Entry 7CF6 (X-ray diffraction, 2.75 A resolution); this record covers chains B and A of the 4 polymer chains in the assembly.

== Chain B (and A) ==
Name: Isoaspartyl dipeptidase
Organism: Fervidobacterium islandicum
Notes: EC 3.4.19.-; chain A of this document is another copy of the same molecule, construct and numbering; everything in this record applies to it too
Reference sequence: A0A1B0VPV0 (A0A1B0VPV0_FERIS); residue numbers follow UniProt; this construct covers 1-387
Chain sequence (391 residues; each row starts with the number of its first residue; numbers below 1 keep their minus sign (Met-3 is residue -3)):
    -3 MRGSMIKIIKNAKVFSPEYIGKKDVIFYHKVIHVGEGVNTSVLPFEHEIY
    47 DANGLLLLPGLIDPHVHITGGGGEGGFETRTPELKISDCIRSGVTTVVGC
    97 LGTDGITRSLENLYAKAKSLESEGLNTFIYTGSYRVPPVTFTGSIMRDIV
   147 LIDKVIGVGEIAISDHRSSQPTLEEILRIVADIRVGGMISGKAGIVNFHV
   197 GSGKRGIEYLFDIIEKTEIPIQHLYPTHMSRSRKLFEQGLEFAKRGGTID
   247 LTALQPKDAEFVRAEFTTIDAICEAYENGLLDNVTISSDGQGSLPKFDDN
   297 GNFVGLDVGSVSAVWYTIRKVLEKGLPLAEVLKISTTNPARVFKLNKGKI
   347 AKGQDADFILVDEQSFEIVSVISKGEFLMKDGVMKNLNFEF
Unresolved in the structure: -3 to 0, 35-40, 253-260, 387 (chain A: 255-260, 387)
Construct notes: initiating methionine (-3); expression tag (-2 to 0)
Ion coordination: Zn2+ site 1: His63, Asp285 (together with FWO); Zn2+ site 2: Glu156, His195, His224
Residues lining bound ligands: FWO ((2S)-2-[[(3S)-3-azanyl-4-oxidanyl-4-oxidanylidene-butanoyl]amino]-4-methyl-pentanoic acid): His63, Gly67, Gly68, Glu70, Gly98, Thr99, Tyr130, Asp161, Arg163, His195, His224, Arg227, Asp285, Gly288, Ser289, Leu290, Pro291
What the authors report for this chain:
  - Zn2+ coordination: His61, His63, Glu156, His195, His224, Asp285
  - conformationally variable residues (side-chain flip): Gly68, Glu70, Tyr130, Arg163, Arg227, Ser289
  - binding site for FWO: Gly68, Thr99, Tyr130, Arg163, Arg227, Ser289
  - catalytic residues: Tyr130 (citing earlier work)
  - catalytic residues: Glu70, Glu156 (proposed by the authors, not directly observed)
  - specificity-determining residues: Thr99, Ser289 (proposed by the authors, not directly observed)

== How chain B and chain A interact ==
Pairs across the interface (30):
  Phe73(B) - Ala111(A)
  Phe73(B) - Lys114(A)
  Phe73(B) - Ser115(A)
  Glu74(B) - Ser118(A)  hydrogen bond
  Glu74(B) - Asn384(A)  hydrogen bond (backbone-side chain)
  Glu74(B) - Phe385(A)
  Arg76(B) - Asn108(A)  hydrogen bond
  Arg76(B) - Ala111(A)
  Arg76(B) - Phe385(A)
  Pro78(B) - Phe385(A)
  Ile102(B) - Glu107(A)
  Thr103(B) - Ser105(A)
  Thr103(B) - Glu107(A)
  Thr103(B) - Asn108(A)
  Glu107(B) - Ile102(A)
  Glu107(B) - Thr103(A)
  Asn108(B) - Arg76(A)  hydrogen bond
  Asn108(B) - Thr103(A)
  Ala111(B) - Phe73(A)  hydrophobic
  Ala111(B) - Arg76(A)
  Ala111(B) - Thr103(A)
  Lys114(B) - Phe73(A)
  Ser115(B) - Phe73(A)
  Ser118(B) - Glu74(A)  hydrogen bond
  Val304(B) - Phe385(A)  hydrophobic
  Asn384(B) - Glu74(A)
  Phe385(B) - Glu74(A)
  Phe385(B) - Arg76(A)
  Phe385(B) - Pro78(A)
  Phe385(B) - Val304(A)  hydrophobic
Also at the interface, not in a pair above, chain B (19 interface residues in all): Thr77, Ser105, Tyr110, Lys112
Also at the interface, not in a pair above, chain A (19 interface residues in all): Thr77, Tyr110, Leu302

== In short ==
The chain B/chain A interface involves 19 residues from each chain; the contacts include 5 hydrogen bonds.
Polar pairs include Glu74(B)-Ser118(A), Glu74(B)-Asn384(A) and Arg76(B)-Asn108(A). Ligands of chain B:
compound FWO. From the paper: catalytic residues Tyr130(B), Glu70(B) and Glu156(B); a binding site for FWO at
Gly68(B), Thr99(B) and Tyr130(B) among others.
Chain B and chain A are both Isoaspartyl dipeptidase (Fervidobacterium islandicum); the structure, Crystal
structure of Beta-aspartyl dipeptidase from thermophilic keratin degrading Fervidobacterium islandicum AW-1 in
complex with beta-Asp-Leu ..., was determined by X-ray diffraction (same publication as 7CDH).
